PDB entry 4HTC | X-ray diffraction, 2.30 A resolution | chains H and I of the 3 polymer chains in the assembly

[Chain H]
Molecule: Alpha-thrombin (large subunit)
From: Homo sapiens
Notes: EC 3.4.21.5
UniProtKB: P00734 (THRB_HUMAN); the construct lacks a stretch of the UniProt sequence and is renumbered around it, so the offset changes along the chain: 16-36 = UniProt 364-384; 37-60 = UniProt 386-409; 61-77 = UniProt 419-435; 78-97 = UniProt 437-456; 7 more segments
Sequence (259 residues; numbered 16 to 247 plus 28 insertion-coded residues; 1 number in that range is skipped by the numbering (no residue carries it; nothing is unmodelled there); the number before each row is that of its first residue; a row labelled like 60A-60I holds insertion residues (60A, then the next letters in order)):
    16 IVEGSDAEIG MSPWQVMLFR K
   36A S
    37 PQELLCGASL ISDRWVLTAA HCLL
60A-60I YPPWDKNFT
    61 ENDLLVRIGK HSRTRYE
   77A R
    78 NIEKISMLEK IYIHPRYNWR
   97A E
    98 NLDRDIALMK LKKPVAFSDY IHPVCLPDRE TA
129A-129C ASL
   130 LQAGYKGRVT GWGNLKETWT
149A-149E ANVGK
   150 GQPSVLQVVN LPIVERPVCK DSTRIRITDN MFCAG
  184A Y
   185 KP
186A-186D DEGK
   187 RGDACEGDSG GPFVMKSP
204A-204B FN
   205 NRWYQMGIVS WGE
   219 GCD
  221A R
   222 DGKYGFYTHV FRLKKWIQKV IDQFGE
Not modelled in the structure: 247
Disulfide bonds: Cys-42/Cys-58, Cys-168/Cys-182, Cys-191/Cys-220
Glycans and other covalent adducts: N-acetylglucosamine (NAG) linked to Asn-60G
UniProt features mapped onto this chain:
  - region: Ala-183 to Val-200 (High affinity receptor-binding region which is also known as the TP508 peptide)
  - active site (Charge relay system): His-57, Asp-102, Ser-195
  - glycosylation: Asn-60G (N-linked (GlcNAc...) (complex) asparagine)

[Chain I]
Molecule: Hirudin variant 2
From: Hirudo medicinalis
UniProtKB: P09945 (ITH3_HIRME); residues 1-65 here correspond to UniProt positions 8-72 (UniProt number = residue number + 7)
Sequence (65 residues; row label = number of the first residue in the row):
     1 ITYTDCTESG QNLCLCEGSN VCGKGNKCIL GSNGKGNQCV TGEGTPKPES HNNGDFEEIP
    61 EEYLQ
Not modelled in the structure: 32-35
Disulfide bonds: Cys-6/Cys-14, Cys-16/Cys-28, Cys-22/Cys-39
Sequence notes: conflict Lys-47 (Asn54 in P09945)
UniProt features mapped onto this chain:
  - region: Ile-1 to Tyr-3 (Interaction with thrombin active site), Asp-55 to Gln-65 (Interaction with fibrinogen-binding exosite of thrombin)
  - modified residue: Tyr-63 (Sulfotyrosine)
  - glycosylation: Thr-45 (O-linked (GalNAc...) threonine)

[How chain H and chain I interact]
Residue-residue contacts (63):
  Phe-34(H) / Phe-56(I)  hydrophobic
  Lys-36(H) / Tyr-63(I)
  Lys-36(H) / Gln-65(I)  hydrogen bond (side chain-backbone)
  Glu-39(H) / His-51(I)  salt bridge
  Glu-39(H) / Asn-53(I)
  Leu-40(H) / Asn-53(I)  hydrogen bond (backbone-side chain)
  His-57(H) / Ile-1(I)  hydrogen bond (side chain-backbone)
  Tyr-60A(H) / Ile-1(I)  hydrophobic
  Pro-60C(H) / Leu-13(I)  hydrophobic
  Pro-60C(H) / Lys-24(I)
  Pro-60C(H) / Pro-46(I)
  Trp-60D(H) / Ile-1(I)  hydrophobic
  Trp-60D(H) / Lys-47(I)  hydrogen bond (side chain-backbone)
  Trp-60D(H) / Glu-49(I)
  Lys-60F(H) / Glu-49(I)  salt bridge
  Leu-65(H) / Ile-59(I)  hydrophobic
  Leu-65(H) / Tyr-63(I)
  Arg-67(H) / Ile-59(I)
  Arg-73(H) / Asn-53(I)
  Arg-73(H) / Gly-54(I)
  Arg-73(H) / Asp-55(I)  salt bridge
  Arg-73(H) / Phe-56(I)
  Thr-74(H) / Asp-55(I)
  Thr-74(H) / Phe-56(I)
  Thr-74(H) / Glu-57(I)  hydrogen bond (backbone-backbone)
  Arg-75(H) / Glu-57(I)
  Tyr-76(H) / Glu-57(I)  hydrogen bond (backbone-side chain)
  Tyr-76(H) / Glu-58(I)
  Tyr-76(H) / Pro-60(I)
  Arg-77A(H) / Glu-58(I)  salt bridge
  Ile-82(H) / Tyr-63(I)
  Trp-96(H) / Lys-24(I)
  Leu-99(H) / Ile-1(I)  hydrophobic
  Asn-143(H) / Asn-52(I)
  Glu-146(H) / Thr-4(I)
  Lys-149E(H) / Asp-55(I)  salt bridge
  Gln-151(H) / Asn-52(I)  hydrogen bond (side chain-backbone)
  Arg-173(H) / Glu-17(I)  salt bridge
  Arg-173(H) / Asn-20(I)  hydrogen bond
  Ile-174(H) / Val-21(I)  hydrophobic
  Cys-191(H) / Thr-2(I)
  Glu-192(H) / Thr-2(I)  hydrogen bond (backbone-side chain)
  Glu-192(H) / Thr-4(I)
  Glu-192(H) / Ser-50(I)  hydrogen bond
  Ser-195(H) / Ile-1(I)  hydrogen bond (side chain-backbone)
  Ser-214(H) / Ile-1(I)  hydrogen bond (backbone-backbone)
  Trp-215(H) / Ile-1(I)
  Gly-216(H) / Ile-1(I)  hydrogen bond (backbone-backbone)
  Gly-216(H) / Thr-2(I)
  Gly-216(H) / Tyr-3(I)  hydrogen bond (backbone-backbone)
  Glu-217(H) / Tyr-3(I)
  Glu-217(H) / Leu-15(I)
  Glu-217(H) / Ser-19(I)
  Glu-217(H) / Asn-20(I)
  Glu-217(H) / Val-21(I)  hydrogen bond (side chain-backbone)
  Gly-219(H) / Thr-2(I)
  Gly-219(H) / Tyr-3(I)  hydrogen bond (backbone-backbone)
  Gly-219(H) / Leu-15(I)
  Cys-220(H) / Thr-2(I)
  Arg-221A(H) / Asp-5(I)  salt bridge
  Arg-221A(H) / Leu-15(I)
  Arg-221A(H) / Ser-19(I)  hydrogen bond
  Lys-224(H) / Ser-19(I)  hydrogen bond (side chain-backbone)
Other interface residues (no listed pair), chain H (38 interface residues in all): Gln-38, Gly-193
Other interface residues (no listed pair), chain I (31 interface residues in all): Gly-18, Pro-48, Leu-64

[In short]
38 residues of chain H and 31 residues of chain I are in contact; the contacts include 18 hydrogen bonds and 7
salt bridges. Polar contacts include Glu-39(H)/His-51(I), Lys-60F(H)/Glu-49(I) and Arg-73(H)/Asp-55(I).
N-acetylglucosamine is covalently linked to Asn-60G(H).
Here chain H is Alpha-thrombin (large subunit) (Homo sapiens) and chain I is Hirudin variant 2 (Hirudo
medicinalis). Entry 4HTC (The refined structure of the hirudin-thrombin complex) was determined by X-ray
diffraction.
